8RIV - chains A and F of the 6 polymer chains in the assembly; structure by X-ray diffraction, 2.78 A resolution.

[Chain A]
Name: Tubulin alpha-1B chain
From: Bos taurus
UniProt: P81947 (TBA1B_BOVIN); numbering as in UniProt (aligned over 1-451)
Amino-acid sequence (451 residues; row label = number of the first residue in the row):
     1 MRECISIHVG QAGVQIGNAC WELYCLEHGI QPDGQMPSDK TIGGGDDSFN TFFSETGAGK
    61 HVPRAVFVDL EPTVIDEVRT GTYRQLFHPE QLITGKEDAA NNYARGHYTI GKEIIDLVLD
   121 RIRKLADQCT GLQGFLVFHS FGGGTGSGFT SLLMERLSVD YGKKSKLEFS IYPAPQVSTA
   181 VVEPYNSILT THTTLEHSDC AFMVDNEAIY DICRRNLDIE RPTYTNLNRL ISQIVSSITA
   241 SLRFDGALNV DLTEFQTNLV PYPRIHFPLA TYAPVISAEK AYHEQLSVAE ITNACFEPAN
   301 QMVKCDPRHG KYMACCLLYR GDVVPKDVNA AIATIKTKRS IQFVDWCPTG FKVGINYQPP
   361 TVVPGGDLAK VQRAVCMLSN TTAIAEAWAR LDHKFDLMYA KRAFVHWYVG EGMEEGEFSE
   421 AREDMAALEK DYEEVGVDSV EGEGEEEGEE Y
Disordered / not traced: 1, 439-451
Ion coordination: Ca2+: Asp-39, Thr-41, Gly-44, Glu-55
Ligand contacts:
  - A1H01 ((4-fluoranyl-2-methyl-1H-indol-5-yl) 3,4,5-trimethoxybenzenesulfonate): Thr-179, Ala-180, Val-181
  - GTP (guanosine-5'-triphosphate): Gly-10, Gln-11, Ala-12, Gln-15, Ile-16, Asp-69, Asp-98, Ala-99, Ala-100, Asn-101, Ser-140, Gly-142, Gly-143, Gly-144, Thr-145, Gly-146, Ile-171, Pro-173, Val-177, Ser-178, Thr-179, Glu-183, Asn-206, Tyr-224, Leu-227, Asn-228, Ile-231

[Chain F]
Name: Tubulin tyrosine ligase
From: Gallus gallus
UniProt: A0A8V0Z8P0 (A0A8V0Z8P0_CHICK); aligned to UniProt positions 1-378 over residues 1-378 (the alignment contains insertions or deletions, so no single offset holds)
Amino-acid sequence (384 residues; numbered 1 to 384; the number before each row is that of its first residue):
     1 MYTFVVRDEN SSVYAEVSRL LLATGQWKRL RKDNPRFNLM LGERNRLPFG RLGHEPGLVQ
    61 LVNYYRGADK LCRKASLVKL IKTSPELSES CTWFPESYVI YPTNLKTPVA PAQNGIRHLI
   121 NNTRTDEREV FLAAYNRRRE GREGNVWIAK SSAGAKGEGI LISSEASELL DFIDEQGQVH
   181 VIQKYLEKPL LLEPGHRKFD IRSWVLVDHL YNIYLYREGV LRTSSEPYNS ANFQDKTCHL
   241 TNHCIQKEYS KNYGRYEEGN EMFFEEFNQY LMDALNTTLE NSILLQIKHI IRSCLMCIEP
   301 AISTKHLHYQ SFQLFGFDFM VDEELKVWLI EVNGAPACAQ KLYAELCQGI VDVAISSVFP
   361 LADTGQKTSQ PTSIFIKLHH HHHH
Disordered / not traced: 106-124, 156-158, 176-177, 232-234, 362-372, 382-384
Differences from the reference sequence: expression tag (379-384)
Ligand contacts: AMP-PCP (ACP; phosphomethylphosphonic acid adenylate ester): Lys-74, Ile-148, Lys-150, Gln-183, Lys-184, Tyr-185, Leu-186, Lys-198, Asp-200, Arg-202, Arg-222, His-239, Leu-240, Thr-241, Asn-242, Asp-318, Met-320, Ile-330, Glu-331, Asn-333

[Interface between chain A and chain F]
Pairs across the interface (25; chain A residue first):
  Gln-176(A) with Pro-56(F)
  Glu-207(A) with Gly-53(F); His-54(F), salt bridge
  Glu-297(A) with His-306(F)
  Pro-298(A) with Leu-307(F), hydrophobic
  Lys-304(A) with His-54(F)
  Cys-305(A) with His-308(F)
  Asp-306(A) with Arg-66(F); Leu-307(F)
  Arg-308(A) with Pro-300(F); Ala-301(F), hydrogen bond (side chain-backbone); Ile-302(F); Ser-303(F), hydrogen bond (side chain-backbone); Leu-307(F)
  His-309(A) with Arg-66(F), hydrogen bond (side chain-backbone); Gly-67(F); Ala-301(F)
  Lys-338(A) with Pro-300(F)
  Glu-386(A) with Gly-50(F); Arg-66(F), salt bridge
  Arg-390(A) with Gly-50(F); His-54(F)
  His-393(A) with Asp-33(F), salt bridge; Arg-51(F)
  Asp-438(A) with Lys-70(F), salt bridge
Interface residues without a listed pair, chain A (18 interface residues in all): Pro-175, Ala-299, Leu-397, Glu-433
Interface residues without a listed pair, chain F (17 interface residues in all): Arg-46

[Summary]
The interface between chain A and chain F involves 18 residues on one side and 17 on the other; the contacts
include 3 hydrogen bonds and 4 salt bridges. Polar contacts include Glu-207(A)/His-54(F), Glu-386(A)/Arg-66(F)
and His-393(A)/Asp-33(F). Ligands of chain A: GTP and compound A1H01.
Chain A is Tubulin alpha-1B chain (Bos taurus) and chain F is Tubulin tyrosine ligase (Gallus gallus); the
structure, T2R-TTL-1-K08 complex, was determined by X-ray diffraction, deposited together with 8RIW.
